8P0G - chains B and C of the 5 polymer chains in the assembly; structure by electron microscopy, 3.17 A resolution.

Chain B:
Name: RNA-directed RNA polymerase catalytic subunit
Organism: Thogotovirus thogotoense
Notes: EC 2.7.7.48
UniProtKB: O41353 (RDRP_THOGV); residue numbers follow UniProt; this construct covers 1-710
Chain sequence (710 residues; row label = number of the first residue in the row):
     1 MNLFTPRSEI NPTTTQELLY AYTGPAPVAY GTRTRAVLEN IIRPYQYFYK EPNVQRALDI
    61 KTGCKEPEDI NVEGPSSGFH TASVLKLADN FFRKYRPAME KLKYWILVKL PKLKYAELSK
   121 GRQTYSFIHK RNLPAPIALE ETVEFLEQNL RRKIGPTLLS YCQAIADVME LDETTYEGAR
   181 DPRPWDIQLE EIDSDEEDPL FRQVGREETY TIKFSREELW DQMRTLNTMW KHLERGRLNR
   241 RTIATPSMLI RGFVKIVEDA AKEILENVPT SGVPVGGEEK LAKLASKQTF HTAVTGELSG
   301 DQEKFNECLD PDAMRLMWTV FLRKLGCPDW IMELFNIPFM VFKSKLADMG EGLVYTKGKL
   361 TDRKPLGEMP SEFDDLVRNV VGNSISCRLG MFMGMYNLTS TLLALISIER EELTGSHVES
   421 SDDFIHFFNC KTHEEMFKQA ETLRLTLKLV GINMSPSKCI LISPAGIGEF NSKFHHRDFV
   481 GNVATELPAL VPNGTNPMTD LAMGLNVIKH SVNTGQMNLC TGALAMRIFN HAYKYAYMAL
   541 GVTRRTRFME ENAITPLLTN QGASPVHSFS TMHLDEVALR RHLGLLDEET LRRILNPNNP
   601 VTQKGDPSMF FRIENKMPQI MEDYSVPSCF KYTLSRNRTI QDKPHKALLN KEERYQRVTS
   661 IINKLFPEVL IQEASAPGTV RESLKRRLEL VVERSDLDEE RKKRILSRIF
Not modelled in the structure: 179-205, 605-618, 638-644
Construct notes: conflict Trp230 (Cys in O41353)
Ion coordination: Mg2+: Asp301, Asp423

Chain C:
Name: Polymerase basic protein 2
Organism: Thogotovirus thogotoense
UniProtKB: Q9YNA4 (PB2_THOGV); numbering as in UniProt (aligned over 1-769)
Chain sequence (769 residues; row label = number of the first residue in the row):
     1 MDREEPAESE CTLRALVEEY NGACKEAPKE MSKQFTDYNT FKRYTTSKKD HAPQMRLVYS
    61 VRKPWPISMT PSKEIPLVFN GTKLKDTILD LGESKRTRAN IVVPDYWSKY GSQTSLEVVN
   121 AILYAEDLKV QRFFSTEWGE IRYGRMLPFR KPVQACPTIE EVNPASIPHT LLQVFCPQYT
   181 TLDSKRKAHM GAVEKLKRVM EPICKVQTQE SAVHIARSLI DSNKKWLPTV VDHTPRTAEM
   241 AHFLCSKYHY VHTNTQDLSD TRSIDNLCGE LVKRSLKCRC PKETLVANLD KITIQGRPMR
   301 EVLADHDGEL PYLGICRVAM GLSTHHTMKI RSTKFSILNS DHPRIEVKKV FSLSPDVQVT
   361 IPYRRFKGKA KVYFQNDQIQ GYFSCTDRQI DEIKISAPKN APLLEPLLDI CYYGSFIEPG
   421 FEQTFGFYPA GKREFVDSFF MHHSKDHKAF LIHMGLDKDL SLPLSPELNW KEPALSKVCR
   481 VTELDSTVQP YTSATREFVL GETLNVYTQH ENGLELLICP TEIRSTRGPL PPGTNLSGSE
   541 FIDIYQDPFS RAKSLLKSTI LHAERCKEFV GNMLEEYQDP AETTVQSLVP INTWGKSAKR
   601 KLQEEITSDP DWHQCPRKRA KMSYLAIIAG SIQDRDKKQT NVPRAFMLRG SQIEYDMKAT
   661 RGLVVDTTNR IIVGGETVLR EGKGGPEGYV QTGVFEEQPR CYLVDTPDHG LSMGLSRFCV
   721 HSQGRYFQYE KKISIWEETD NIKATIDSQR DLKRRRDIEE MVSKRARIV
Not modelled in the structure: 1-6, 89-95, 255-769
Swiss-Prot annotation at these positions:
  - motif: Lys753 to Arg756 (Nuclear localization signal)

Interface between chain B and chain C:
Residue-residue contacts (217):
  Tyr115(B) - Thr40(C)
  Ala116(B) - Asn39(C)
  Ser119(B) - Thr40(C)
  Lys120(B) - Arg43(C)
  Gln123(B) - Lys48(C)
  Pro134(B) - Thr45(C)
  Pro136(B) - Arg43(C)
  Pro136(B) - Tyr44(C)  hydrophobic
  Ile137(B) - Tyr44(C)
  Ile137(B) - Thr45(C)
  Ile137(B) - Thr46(C)
  Leu139(B) - Thr40(C)
  Glu140(B) - Lys33(C)  salt bridge
  Glu140(B) - Asp37(C)
  Glu140(B) - Thr40(C)
  Glu144(B) - Lys33(C)
  Lys153(B) - Gln34(C)
  Pro156(B) - Thr36(C)
  Leu233(B) - His51(C)
  Glu278(B) - Arg150(C)  salt bridge
  Glu279(B) - Trp226(C)
  Ser286(B) - Phe149(C)
  Asp478(B) - Leu147(C)
  Phe479(B) - Lys247(C)
  Ala489(B) - Gln54(C)
  Pro492(B) - Gln54(C)
  Pro492(B) - Leu57(C)  hydrophobic
  Asn493(B) - Pro53(C)
  Asn493(B) - Gln54(C)  hydrogen bond (backbone-backbone)
  Gly494(B) - Leu57(C)
  Asp500(B) - Leu57(C)
  Lys509(B) - Glu239(C)
  Lys509(B) - His242(C)
  Val512(B) - His242(C)
  Asn513(B) - Arg150(C)
  Asn513(B) - Leu227(C)
  Asn513(B) - Pro228(C)
  Thr514(B) - Arg150(C)
  Leu519(B) - His249(C)
  Tyr535(B) - Arg62(C)  hydrogen bond (backbone-side chain)
  Ala536(B) - Leu57(C)  hydrophobic
  Ala536(B) - Val61(C)
  Ala536(B) - Arg62(C)  hydrogen bond (backbone-side chain)
  Tyr537(B) - Val61(C)  hydrophobic
  Met538(B) - Val61(C)  hydrophobic
  Met538(B) - Arg62(C)
  Met538(B) - Ile101(C)  hydrophobic
  Arg544(B) - Arg62(C)
  Arg544(B) - Lys63(C)
  Arg545(B) - Ile101(C)
  Arg545(B) - Asp105(C)  salt bridge
  Phe548(B) - Phe79(C)  hydrophobic
  Phe548(B) - Thr82(C)
  Phe548(B) - Val102(C)  hydrophobic
  Met549(B) - Asp105(C)
  Asn552(B) - Phe79(C)
  Asn552(B) - Asn80(C)  hydrogen bond
  Asn552(B) - Tyr110(C)
  Ala553(B) - Lys109(C)  hydrogen bond (backbone-side chain)
  Ile554(B) - Asp105(C)
  Ile554(B) - Lys109(C)
  Gln561(B) - Asp105(C)  hydrogen bond
  Phe569(B) - His242(C)  hydrogen bond (backbone-side chain)
  Phe569(B) - Phe243(C)  hydrophobic
  Ser570(B) - Phe133(C)
  Ser570(B) - His242(C)  hydrogen bond (backbone-side chain)
  Ser570(B) - Phe243(C)
  Thr571(B) - Phe133(C)
  Met572(B) - His242(C)
  His573(B) - Lys129(C)  hydrogen bond (backbone-side chain)
  His573(B) - Glu239(C)  salt bridge
  His573(B) - His242(C)
  Leu574(B) - Lys129(C)
  Leu574(B) - Phe133(C)  hydrophobic
  Asp575(B) - Glu126(C)
  Ala578(B) - Glu126(C)
  Ala578(B) - Asp127(C)
  Ala578(B) - Val130(C)  hydrophobic
  Leu579(B) - Val130(C)
  Leu579(B) - Phe134(C)  hydrophobic
  Arg581(B) - Val119(C)
  Arg581(B) - Asn120(C)  hydrogen bond
  Arg581(B) - Leu123(C)
  Arg581(B) - Asp127(C)  salt bridge
  His582(B) - Val130(C)
  His582(B) - Gln131(C)  hydrogen bond
  His582(B) - Phe134(C)
  Glu589(B) - Gln113(C)
  Leu591(B) - Val119(C)
  Arg592(B) - Gln113(C)
  Arg592(B) - Thr114(C)  hydrogen bond (side chain-backbone)
  Arg592(B) - Val119(C)
  Arg593(B) - Trp107(C)  hydrogen bond (backbone-side chain)
  Arg593(B) - Ser108(C)  hydrogen bond (side chain-backbone)
  Arg593(B) - Lys109(C)  hydrogen bond (side chain-backbone)
  Arg593(B) - Gly111(C)
  Arg593(B) - Ser112(C)
  Arg593(B) - Gln113(C)
  Ile594(B) - Ser108(C)
  Leu595(B) - Val119(C)  hydrophobic
  Leu595(B) - Ile122(C)
  Leu595(B) - Leu123(C)  hydrophobic
  Asn596(B) - Ser112(C)  hydrogen bond (side chain-backbone)
  Asn596(B) - Gln113(C)
  Asn596(B) - Thr114(C)
  Pro597(B) - Thr114(C)
  Pro597(B) - Val118(C)
  Pro597(B) - Thr208(C)
  Asn599(B) - Trp107(C)
  Pro600(B) - Met69(C)
  Pro600(B) - Thr70(C)  hydrogen bond (backbone-backbone)
  Pro600(B) - Ser72(C)
  Pro600(B) - Ile75(C)  hydrophobic
  Pro600(B) - Arg96(C)
  Pro600(B) - Trp107(C)
  Val601(B) - Val103(C)  hydrophobic
  Gln603(B) - Arg96(C)  hydrogen bond
  Lys604(B) - Glu210(C)
  Lys604(B) - Ser211(C)
  Lys604(B) - His214(C)
  Glu622(B) - Asn223(C)
  Glu622(B) - Lys225(C)  salt bridge
  Tyr624(B) - Glu126(C)
  Tyr624(B) - Lys129(C)
  Val626(B) - Ile122(C)  hydrophobic
  Val626(B) - Leu123(C)  hydrophobic
  Val626(B) - Glu126(C)
  Pro627(B) - Ile122(C)
  Pro627(B) - Ser211(C)
  Cys629(B) - Pro104(C)
  Phe630(B) - Pro104(C)
  Phe630(B) - Asp105(C)
  Tyr632(B) - Ile67(C)  hydrophobic
  Thr633(B) - Ile67(C)
  Thr633(B) - Ser68(C)  hydrogen bond (backbone-backbone)
  Leu634(B) - Pro66(C)
  Ser635(B) - Lys63(C)  hydrogen bond (backbone-side chain)
  Ser635(B) - Trp65(C)  hydrogen bond (side chain-backbone)
  Ser635(B) - Pro66(C)  hydrogen bond (side chain-backbone)
  Ser635(B) - Arg98(C)  hydrogen bond
  His645(B) - Thr46(C)
  Leu648(B) - Tyr44(C)
  Leu649(B) - Thr46(C)
  Lys651(B) - Tyr44(C)
  Glu652(B) - Tyr44(C)
  Glu652(B) - Thr45(C)
  Glu652(B) - Thr46(C)  hydrogen bond (side chain-backbone)
  Arg654(B) - Glu26(C)  hydrogen bond (side chain-backbone)
  Arg654(B) - Ala27(C)
  Arg654(B) - Glu30(C)  salt bridge
  Tyr655(B) - Glu30(C)
  Tyr655(B) - Lys33(C)  hydrogen bond
  Tyr655(B) - Phe41(C)  hydrophobic
  Tyr655(B) - Tyr44(C)  hydrophobic
  Val658(B) - Phe41(C)  hydrophobic
  Thr659(B) - Tyr38(C)  hydrogen bond
  Ile661(B) - Glu19(C)
  Ile662(B) - Tyr38(C)  hydrophobic
  Asn663(B) - Tyr38(C)  hydrogen bond
  Lys664(B) - Leu16(C)
  Lys664(B) - Glu19(C)  salt bridge
  Phe666(B) - Phe35(C)  hydrophobic
  Pro667(B) - Cys176(C)  hydrogen bond (backbone-side chain)
  Pro667(B) - Gln209(C)
  Glu668(B) - Leu172(C)
  Glu668(B) - Tyr179(C)
  Val669(B) - Tyr38(C)  hydrophobic
  Leu670(B) - Glu210(C)
  Leu670(B) - Arg217(C)  hydrogen bond (backbone-side chain)
  Ile671(B) - Pro168(C)
  Ile671(B) - Leu171(C)  hydrophobic
  Ile671(B) - Leu172(C)  hydrophobic
  Ile671(B) - Phe175(C)  hydrophobic
  Gln672(B) - Pro168(C)
  Gln672(B) - His169(C)
  Gln672(B) - Leu172(C)
  Glu673(B) - Asn39(C)
  Ala674(B) - Thr36(C)
  Ala674(B) - Tyr38(C)  hydrophobic
  Ala674(B) - Asn39(C)  hydrogen bond (backbone-side chain)
  Ala676(B) - Phe35(C)  hydrophobic
  Gly678(B) - Gln34(C)
  Gly678(B) - Phe35(C)  hydrogen bond (backbone-backbone)
  Thr679(B) - Ser32(C)
  Thr679(B) - Lys33(C)
  Thr679(B) - Gln34(C)
  Thr679(B) - Phe35(C)
  Val680(B) - Met31(C)
  Val680(B) - Lys33(C)  hydrogen bond (backbone-backbone)
  Val680(B) - Gln34(C)
  Val680(B) - Phe35(C)  hydrophobic
  Arg681(B) - Tyr20(C)
  Arg681(B) - Cys24(C)
  Arg681(B) - Met31(C)  hydrogen bond (backbone-backbone)
  Ser683(B) - Phe35(C)
  Leu684(B) - Tyr20(C)  hydrophobic
  Leu684(B) - Met31(C)  hydrophobic
  Lys685(B) - Tyr20(C)
  Arg687(B) - Tyr179(C)
  Leu688(B) - Tyr20(C)  hydrophobic
  Val691(B) - Leu13(C)  hydrophobic
  Val691(B) - Tyr179(C)
  Val692(B) - Leu13(C)  hydrophobic
  Arg694(B) - Gln178(C)
  Arg694(B) - Tyr179(C)
  Leu697(B) - Ser9(C)
  Leu697(B) - Glu10(C)
  Leu697(B) - Leu13(C)  hydrophobic
  Arg701(B) - Glu10(C)  salt bridge
  Ile705(B) - Glu10(C)
  Ile705(B) - Leu13(C)  hydrophobic
  Ile705(B) - Val17(C)
  Arg708(B) - Arg14(C)
  Arg708(B) - Val17(C)
  Ile709(B) - Val17(C)
  Ile709(B) - Tyr20(C)  hydrophobic
  Phe710(B) - Asn21(C)
Interface residues without a listed pair, chain B (131 interface residues in all): Ile154, Val275, Val491, Asn518, Glu551, Leu557, Val577, Leu583, Thr590, Ile620, Arg636, Leu665, Ser675, Ser695, Arg704
Interface residues without a listed pair, chain C (112 interface residues in all): Lys42, Ser47, Ser60, Leu84, Tyr106, Ser115, Leu116, Val213, Ser218, Met240, Ser246

Summary:
Chain B and chain C form an interface of 131 and 112 residues respectively, with 34 hydrogen bonds and 9 salt
bridges. Polar contacts include Glu140(B)-Lys33(C), Glu278(B)-Arg150(C) and Arg545(B)-Asp105(C). Asp301(B) and
Asp423(B) coordinate Mg2+.
Here chain B is RNA-directed RNA polymerase catalytic subunit and chain C is Polymerase basic protein 2, both
from Thogotovirus thogotoense. Entry 8P0G (Thogoto virus polymerase in Mode A conformation and bound to 35-mer
loop promoter RNA) was determined by electron microscopy.
